PDB entry 5GM6 | electron microscopy, 3.50 A resolution | chains M and G of the 46 polymer chains in the assembly

Chain M:
Molecule: Pre-mRNA
Source organism: Saccharomyces cerevisiae S288c
Sequence (61 nucleotides; row label = number of the first residue in the row):
   462 AAAAAAAAAAAAAANNNAAAAAANNAAAACUAGAUACUAACACAUUUAAU
   512 UUUUUUUUGUU
Disordered / not traced: 462-467, 476-478, 485-486

Chain G:
Protein: U2 snRNP component HSH155
Source organism: Saccharomyces cerevisiae (strain ATCC 204508 / S288c)
Reference sequence: P49955 (SF3B1_YEAST); numbering as in UniProt (aligned over 1-971)
Chain sequence (971 residues; numbered 1 to 971; the number before each row is that of its first residue):
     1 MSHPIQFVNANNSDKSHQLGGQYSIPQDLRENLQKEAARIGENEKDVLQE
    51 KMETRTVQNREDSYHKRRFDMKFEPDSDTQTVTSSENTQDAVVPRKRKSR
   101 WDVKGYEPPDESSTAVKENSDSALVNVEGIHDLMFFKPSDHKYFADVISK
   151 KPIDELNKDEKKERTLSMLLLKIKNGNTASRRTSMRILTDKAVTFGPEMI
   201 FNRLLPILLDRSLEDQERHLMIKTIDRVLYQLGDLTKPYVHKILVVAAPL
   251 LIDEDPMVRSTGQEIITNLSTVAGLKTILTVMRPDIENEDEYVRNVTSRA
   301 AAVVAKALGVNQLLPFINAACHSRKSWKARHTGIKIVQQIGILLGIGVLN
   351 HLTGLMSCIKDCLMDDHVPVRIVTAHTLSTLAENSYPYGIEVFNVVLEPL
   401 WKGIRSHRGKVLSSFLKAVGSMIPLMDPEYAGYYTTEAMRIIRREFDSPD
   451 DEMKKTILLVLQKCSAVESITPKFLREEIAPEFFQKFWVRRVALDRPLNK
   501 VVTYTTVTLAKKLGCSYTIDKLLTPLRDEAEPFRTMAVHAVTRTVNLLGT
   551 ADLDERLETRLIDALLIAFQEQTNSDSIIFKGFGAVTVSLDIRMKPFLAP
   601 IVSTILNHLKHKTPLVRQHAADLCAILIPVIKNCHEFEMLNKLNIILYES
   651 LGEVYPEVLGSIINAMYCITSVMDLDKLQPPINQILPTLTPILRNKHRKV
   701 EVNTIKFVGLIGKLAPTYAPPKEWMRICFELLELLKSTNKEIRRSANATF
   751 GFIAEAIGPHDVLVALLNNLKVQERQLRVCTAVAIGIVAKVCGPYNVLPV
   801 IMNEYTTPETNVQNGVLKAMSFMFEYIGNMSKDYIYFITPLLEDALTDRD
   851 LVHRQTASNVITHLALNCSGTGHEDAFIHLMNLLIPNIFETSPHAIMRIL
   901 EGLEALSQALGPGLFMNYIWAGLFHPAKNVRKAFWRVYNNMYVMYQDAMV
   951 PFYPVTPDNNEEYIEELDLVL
Disordered / not traced: 1-15, 75-155

Chain M / chain G interface:
Contacting residue pairs - 54 pairs, chain M then chain G:
  C498(M) with Gln-773(G), hydrogen bond to the phosphate; Arg-778(G), phosphate contact; Asn-811(G), phosphate contact
  U499(M) with Arg-775(G), phosphate contact; Arg-778(G), salt bridge to the phosphate; Gln-855(G), hydrogen bond to the sugar; His-894(G), hydrogen bond to the base
  A500(M) with Arg-775(G), salt bridge to the phosphate; Lys-818(G), salt bridge to the phosphate; His-894(G), hydrogen bond to the sugar; Arg-898(G), hydrogen bond to the phosphate
  A501(M) with Lys-740(G), hydrogen bond to the sugar; Arg-744(G), base contact; Asn-747(G), hydrogen bond to the base; Val-779(G), sugar contact; Val-783(G), base contact; Lys-818(G), salt bridge to the phosphate; Arg-898(G), salt bridge to the phosphate
  C502(M) with Arg-775(G), salt bridge to the phosphate
  A503(M) with Lys-740(G), salt bridge to the phosphate
  C504(M) with Thr-738(G), base contact; Gln-776(G), base contact
  A505(M) with Asn-739(G), phosphate contact
  U506(M) with Arg-698(G), salt bridge to the phosphate
  A509(M) with Arg-496(G), base contact; Asn-499(G), base contact; Lys-500(G), hydrogen bond to the sugar; Thr-503(G), hydrogen bond to the base; Met-536(G), base contact; His-539(G), stacking on the base; Arg-543(G), hydrogen bond to the sugar
  A510(M) with Gln-462(G), base contact; Lys-500(G), hydrogen bond to the sugar; Tyr-504(G), stacking on the base; Arg-543(G), salt bridge to the phosphate
  U511(M) with Lys-500(G), salt bridge to the phosphate
  U512(M) with Ile-342(G), base contact; Thr-380(G), base contact
  U513(M) with His-65(G), hydrogen bond to the base; Ile-252(G), sugar contact; Glu-254(G), base contact; Arg-259(G), salt bridge to the phosphate; Arg-299(G), hydrogen bond to the phosphate
  U514(M) with Arg-299(G), salt bridge to the phosphate
  U515(M) with Tyr-64(G), stacking on the base; Glu-291(G), hydrogen bond to the sugar; Asn-295(G), hydrogen bond to the sugar
  U516(M) with Glu-291(G), sugar contact
  U517(M) with Pro-369(G), phosphate contact
  U518(M) with Val-368(G), sugar contact; Lys-410(G), base contact
  G520(M) with Pro-449(G), base contact
  U521(M) with Arg-408(G), salt bridge to the phosphate; Pro-449(G), base contact
Interface residues without a listed pair, chain M (22 interface residues in all): U508
Interface residues without a listed pair, chain G (52 interface residues in all): Arg-67, Leu-251, Asp-253, Glu-383, Val-411, Asp-450, Arg-743, Cys-780, Phe-822, Tyr-826, Val-852

In short:
22 residues of chain M face 52 of chain G across their interface, with 15 hydrogen bonds, 13 salt bridges and
3 aromatic stacking contacts. Polar contacts include U499(M)/His-894(G), A501(M)/Asn-747(G) and
A509(M)/Thr-503(G).
Here chain M is Pre-mRNA (Saccharomyces cerevisiae S288c) and chain G is U2 snRNP component HSH155
(Saccharomyces cerevisiae (strain ATCC 204508 / S288c)). Entry 5GM6 (Cryo-EM structure of the activated
spliceosome (Bact complex) at 3.5 angstrom resolution) was determined by electron microscopy.
